7U6E - chains B and E of the 6 polymer chains in the assembly; structure by electron microscopy, 3.00 A resolution.

[Chain B]
Name: Insulin B chain
Source organism: Homo sapiens
Reference sequence: P01308 (INS_HUMAN); residues 1-30 here correspond to UniProt positions 25-54 (UniProt number = residue number + 24)
Sequence (30 residues; each row starts with the number of its first residue):
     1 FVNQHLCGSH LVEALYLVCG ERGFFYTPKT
Disordered / not traced: 1-2, 28-30

[Chain E]
Name: Isoform Short of Insulin receptor
Source organism: Homo sapiens
Notes: EC 2.7.10.1; fragment: ectodomain
Reference sequence: P06213-2 (INSR-2_HUMAN); aligned to UniProt positions 28-924 over residues 1-897 (the alignment contains insertions or deletions, so no single offset holds)
Sequence (930 residues; row label = number of the first residue in the row):
     1 HLYPGEVCPG MDIRNNLTRL HELENCSVIE GHLQILLMFK TRPEDFRDLS FPKLIMITDY
    61 LLLFRVYGLE SLKDLFPNLT VIRGSRLFFN YALVIFEMVH LKELGLYNLM NITRGSVRIE
   121 KNNELCYLAT IDWSRILDSV EDNHIVLNKD DNEECGDICP GTAKGKTNCP ATVINGQFVE
   181 RCWTHSHCQK VCPTICKSHG CTAEGLCCHS ECLGNCSQPD DPTKCVACRN FYLDGRCVET
   241 CPPPYYHFQD WRCVNFSFCQ DLHHKCKNSR RQGCHQYVIH NNKCIPECPS GYTMNSSNLL
   301 CTPCLGPCPK VCHLLEGEKT IDSVTSAQEL RGCTVINGSL IINIRGGNNL AAELEANLGL
   361 IEEISGYLKI RRSYALVSLS FFRKLRLIRG ETLEIGNYSF YALDNQNLRQ LWDWSKHNLT
   421 TTQGKLFFHY NPKLCLSEIH KMEEVSGTKG RQERNDIALK TNGDKASCEN ELLKFSYIRT
   481 SFDKILLRWE PYWPPDFRDL LGFMLFYKEA PYQNVTEFDG QDACGSNSWT VVDIDPPLRS
   541 NDPKSQNHPG WLMRGLKPWT QYAIFVKTLV TFSDERRTYG AKSDIIYVQT DATNPSVPLD
   601 PISVSNSSSQ IILKWKPPSD PNGNITHYLV FWERQAEDSE LFELDYCLKG LKLPSRTWSP
   661 PFESEDSQKH NQSEYEDSAG ECCSCPKTDS QILKELEESS FRKTFEDYLH NVVFVPRPSR
   721 KRRSLGDVGN AGNNEEHRPF EKVVNKESLV ISGLRHFTGY RIELQACNQD TPEERCSVAA
   781 YVSARTMPEA KADDIVGPVT HEIFENNVVH LMWQEPKEPN GLIVLYEVSY RRYGDEELHL
   841 CVSRKHFALE RGCRLRGLSP GNYSVRIRAT SLAGNGSWTE PTYFYVTDYL DVPSNIARMK
   901 QLEDKVEELL SKNYHLENEV ARLKKLVGER
Disordered / not traced: 161-168, 272-273, 595-930
Construct notes: conflict His144 (Tyr171 in P06213-2), Thr421 (Ile448 in P06213-2), Lys465 (Gln492 in P06213-2), Ala731 (Pro777 in P06213-2), Gly732 (Thr778 in P06213-2), Asn733 (Ser779 in P06213-2), Asn734 (Pro780 in P06213-2); expression tag (898-930)
Disulfides: Cys8-Cys26, Cys126-Cys155, Cys159-Cys182, Cys169-Cys188, Cys192-Cys201, Cys196-Cys207, Cys208-Cys216, Cys212-Cys225, Cys228-Cys237, Cys241-Cys253, Cys259-Cys284, Cys266-Cys274, Cys288-Cys301, Cys304-Cys308, Cys312-Cys333, Cys435-Cys468
Covalently attached groups: N-acetylglucosamine (NAG) linked to Asn25, Asn111, Asn255, Asn418

[Chain B / chain E interface]
Residue-residue contacts (16):
  Ser9(B) with Arg65(E); Glu97(E)
  Val12(B) with Phe39(E), hydrophobic
  Glu13(B) with Arg65(E), salt bridge
  Tyr16(B) with Phe39(E), hydrophobic; Lys40(E), hydrogen bond
  Glu21(B) with Lys40(E), salt bridge
  Gly23(B) with Asn15(E)
  Phe24(B) with Arg14(E); Asn15(E), hydrogen bond (backbone-side chain); Leu37(E), hydrophobic; Phe39(E), hydrophobic
  Phe25(B) with Arg14(E), hydrogen bond (backbone-side chain)
  Tyr26(B) with Asp12(E); Arg14(E)
  Thr27(B) with Arg271(E), hydrogen bond (backbone-side chain)
Interface residues without a listed pair, chain B (11 interface residues in all): Gly20
Interface residues without a listed pair, chain E (11 interface residues in all): His32, Phe64

[Summary]
The chain B/chain E interface involves 11 residues from each chain; the contacts include 4 hydrogen bonds and
2 salt bridges. Polar pairs include Glu13(B)-Arg65(E), Glu21(B)-Lys40(E) and Tyr16(B)-Lys40(E). Covalently
linked N-acetylglucosamine: at Asn25(E), Asn111(E), Asn255(E) and Asn418(E).
Here chain B is Insulin B chain and chain E is Isoform Short of Insulin receptor, both from Homo sapiens.
Entry 7U6E (Head region of insulin receptor ectodomain (A-isoform) bound to the non-insulin agonist IM462) was
determined by electron microscopy together with 7U6D from the same study.
